Entry 8F6B (X-ray diffraction, 2.75 A resolution); this record covers chains C and I of the 8 polymer chains in the assembly.

Chain C:
Name: PolG2
Source organism: Mus musculus
Reference sequence: Q0VES3 (Q0VES3_MOUSE); numbering as in UniProt (aligned over 17-459)
Sequence (455 residues; numbered 16 to 470; the number before each row is that of its first residue):
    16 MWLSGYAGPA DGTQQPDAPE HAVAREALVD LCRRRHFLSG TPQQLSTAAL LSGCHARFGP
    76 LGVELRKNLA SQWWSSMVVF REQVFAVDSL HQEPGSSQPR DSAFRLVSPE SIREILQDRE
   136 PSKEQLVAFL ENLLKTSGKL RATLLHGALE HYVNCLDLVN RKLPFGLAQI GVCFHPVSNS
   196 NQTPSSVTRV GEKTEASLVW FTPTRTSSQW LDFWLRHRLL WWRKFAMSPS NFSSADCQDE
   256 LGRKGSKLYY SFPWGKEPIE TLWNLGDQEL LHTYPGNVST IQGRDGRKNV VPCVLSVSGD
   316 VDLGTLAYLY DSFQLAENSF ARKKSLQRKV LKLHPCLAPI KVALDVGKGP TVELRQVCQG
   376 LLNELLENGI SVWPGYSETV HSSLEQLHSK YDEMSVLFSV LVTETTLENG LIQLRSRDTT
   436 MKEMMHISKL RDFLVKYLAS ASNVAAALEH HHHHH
Disordered / not traced: 16-37, 193-202, 330-341, 464-470
Sequence notes: initiating methionine (16); expression tag (460-470)
What the authors report for this chain:
  - binding site for the 18-nt DNA strand: Arg299, Arg302, Arg337, Lys338, Thr366, Thr394, His396
  - binding site for the 18-nt DNA strand: Lys303, Ser398
  - mutagenesis - R299A/R302A/K303A, R337A/K338A/K339A: decreased catalytic activity

Chain I:
Molecule: 18-nt DNA strand
Sequence (18 nucleotides; numbered 1 to 18; the number before each row is that of its first residue):
     1 CTGGTAGGCG CCTACCAG
Ion coordination: Na+: DT13, DA14

Interface between chain C and chain I:
Contacting residue pairs - 9 pairs, chain C then chain I:
  Lys363(C) - DA14(I)  base contact
  Gly364(C) - DT13(I)  phosphate contact
  Pro365(C) - DT13(I)  phosphate contact
  Thr366(C) - DC12(I)  sugar contact
  Thr366(C) - DT13(I)  hydrogen bond to the phosphate
  Arg370(C) - DC12(I)  salt bridge to the phosphate
  Thr394(C) - DC11(I)  hydrogen bond to the phosphate
  His396(C) - DC12(I)  base contact
  His396(C) - DT13(I)  hydrogen bond to the base

Overview:
7 residues of chain C and 4 residues of chain I are in contact; the contacts include 3 hydrogen bonds and 1
salt bridge. Polar contacts include His396(C)-DT13(I), Thr366(C)-DT13(I) and Thr394(C)-DC11(I). The paper
reports a binding site for the 18-nt DNA strand at Arg299(C), Arg302(C) and Arg337(C) among others;
R299A/R302A/K303A and R337A/K338A/K339A of chain C reduce catalytic activity.
Chain C is PolG2 (Mus musculus) and chain I is an 18-nt DNA strand; the structure, Crystal structure of murine
PolG2 hexamer bound to DNA, was determined by X-ray diffraction together with 8F69 from the same study.
